PDB entry 4H1L | X-ray diffraction, 3.30 A resolution | chains A and B of the 5 polymer chains in the assembly

Chain A:
Name: HLA class II histocompatibility antigen, DR alpha chain
Source organism: Homo sapiens
Reference sequence: P01903 (DRA_HUMAN); residues 3-180 here correspond to UniProt positions 28-205 (UniProt number = residue number + 25)
Sequence (178 residues; numbered 3 to 180; the number before each row is that of its first residue):
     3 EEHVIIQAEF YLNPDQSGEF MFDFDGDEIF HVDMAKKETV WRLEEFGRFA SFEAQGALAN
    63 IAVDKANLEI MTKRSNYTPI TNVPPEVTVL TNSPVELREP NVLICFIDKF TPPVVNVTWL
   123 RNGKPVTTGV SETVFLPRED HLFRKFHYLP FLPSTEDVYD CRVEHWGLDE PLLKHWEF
Disulfides: Cys107-Cys163

Chain B:
Name: MHC class II antigen
Source organism: Homo sapiens
Reference sequence: D0AB36 (D0AB36_HUMAN); residues 6-188 here correspond to UniProt positions 1-183 (UniProt number = residue number - 5)
Sequence (187 residues; each row starts with the number of its first residue):
     4 RPRFLELLKS ECHFFNGTER VRFLERYFHN QEEFVRFDSD VGEYRAVTEL GRPVAESWNS
    64 QKDLLEQKRG QVDNYCRHNY GVVESFTVQR RVHPQVTVYP AKTQPLQHHN LLVCSVSGFY
   124 PGSIEVRWFR NGQEEKTGVV STGLIHNGDW TFQTLVMLET VPRSGEVYTC QVEHPSVTSP
   184 LTVEWRA
Not modelled in the structure: 106-113
Disulfides: Cys15-Cys79, Cys117-Cys173
Sequence notes: expression tag (4-5, 189-190)

Interface between chain A and chain B:
Pairs across the interface - 106 pairs, chain A then chain B:
  Glu3(A) - His16(B)  salt bridge
  Glu3(A) - Phe18(B)
  Glu4(A) - Phe17(B)  hydrogen bond (backbone-backbone)
  Glu4(A) - Asn19(B)
  Glu4(A) - Gly20(B)  hydrogen bond (side chain-backbone)
  His5(A) - Cys15(B)
  His5(A) - His16(B)
  His5(A) - Phe17(B)  hydrogen bond (backbone-backbone)
  His5(A) - Tyr83(B)
  His5(A) - Val91(B)
  Val6(A) - Cys15(B)
  Val6(A) - His16(B)
  Ile7(A) - Ser13(B)
  Ile7(A) - Glu14(B)
  Ile7(A) - Cys15(B)  hydrogen bond (backbone-backbone)
  Ile7(A) - Phe17(B)  hydrophobic
  Ile8(A) - Lys12(B)
  Ile8(A) - Ser13(B)
  Ile8(A) - Glu14(B)
  Gln9(A) - Leu11(B)
  Gln9(A) - Lys12(B)
  Gln9(A) - Ser13(B)  hydrogen bond (backbone-backbone)
  Gln9(A) - Tyr78(B)  hydrogen bond
  Ala10(A) - Leu11(B)
  Glu11(A) - Leu10(B)
  Glu11(A) - Leu11(B)  hydrogen bond (backbone-backbone)
  Phe12(A) - Glu9(B)
  Phe12(A) - Leu10(B)  hydrophobic
  Tyr13(A) - Phe7(B)
  Tyr13(A) - Leu8(B)
  Tyr13(A) - Glu9(B)  hydrogen bond (backbone-backbone)
  Leu14(A) - Arg6(B)
  Leu14(A) - Phe7(B)
  Leu14(A) - Leu8(B)  hydrophobic
  Asn15(A) - Arg6(B)
  Asn15(A) - Phe7(B)  hydrogen bond (backbone-backbone)
  Pro16(A) - Pro5(B)
  Pro16(A) - Arg6(B)
  Asp17(A) - Arg6(B)  salt bridge
  Phe24(A) - Tyr78(B)
  Phe26(A) - Thr90(B)
  Phe26(A) - Val91(B)
  Phe26(A) - Tyr123(B)
  Phe26(A) - Trp153(B)  hydrophobic
  Asp27(A) - His149(B)
  Gly28(A) - His149(B)
  Asp29(A) - Tyr123(B)
  Asp29(A) - His149(B)  salt bridge
  Asp29(A) - Gly151(B)
  Asp29(A) - Asp152(B)
  Asp29(A) - Trp153(B)  hydrogen bond (side chain-backbone)
  Glu30(A) - Trp153(B)  hydrogen bond (backbone-side chain)
  Arg44(A) - Gly151(B)  hydrogen bond (side chain-backbone)
  Arg44(A) - Asp152(B)
  Arg44(A) - Trp153(B)
  Leu45(A) - Trp153(B)
  Phe48(A) - Phe89(B)  hydrophobic
  Phe48(A) - Trp153(B)
  Phe51(A) - Ser88(B)
  Phe51(A) - Phe89(B)  hydrophobic
  Ala52(A) - Val85(B)  hydrophobic
  Asp66(A) - Glu9(B)
  Asn69(A) - Glu9(B)
  Asn69(A) - Tyr30(B)
  Leu70(A) - Leu8(B)
  Leu70(A) - Glu9(B)  hydrogen bond (backbone-side chain)
  Leu70(A) - His32(B)
  Met73(A) - Glu9(B)
  Met73(A) - His32(B)
  Met73(A) - Phe37(B)  hydrophobic
  Met73(A) - Leu53(B)  hydrophobic
  Thr74(A) - Phe7(B)
  Thr74(A) - His32(B)
  Arg76(A) - Leu53(B)
  Arg76(A) - Val57(B)
  Ser77(A) - His32(B)
  Tyr79(A) - Phe7(B)
  Thr80(A) - Asn33(B)
  Pro81(A) - Arg6(B)
  Ile82(A) - Arg6(B)  hydrogen bond (backbone-backbone)
  Ile82(A) - Asn33(B)
  Ile82(A) - Gln34(B)
  Leu92(A) - Gln156(B)
  Thr93(A) - Gln156(B)
  Asn94(A) - Ser120(B)
  Asn94(A) - Asn150(B)
  Asn94(A) - Gln156(B)
  Pro96(A) - Thr100(B)
  Pro96(A) - Ser118(B)
  Pro96(A) - Ser120(B)
  Ile106(A) - Asn150(B)
  Thr113(A) - Gln34(B)  hydrogen bond
  Pro139(A) - Lys12(B)
  Arg140(A) - Lys12(B)  hydrogen bond (backbone-side chain)
  His143(A) - Lys12(B)
  His143(A) - Arg29(B)
  His143(A) - Phe31(B)
  His143(A) - Gln34(B)  hydrogen bond (backbone-side chain)
  Leu144(A) - Gln34(B)
  Phe148(A) - His149(B)
  Phe148(A) - Asn150(B)
  Phe148(A) - Gly151(B)
  Tyr150(A) - Asn150(B)  hydrogen bond (side chain-backbone)
  Tyr150(A) - Gly151(B)
  Tyr150(A) - Asp152(B)
  Trp168(A) - Arg6(B)
Also at the interface, not in a pair above, chain A (56 interface residues in all): Ile31, Ser95, Pro114, Pro115, Asp142, Phe145
Also at the interface, not in a pair above, chain B (50 interface residues in all): Arg4, Pro56, Asn82, Val86, Arg93, Tyr102, Ile148, Phe155

In short:
Chain A and chain B form an interface of 56 and 50 residues respectively, with 18 hydrogen bonds and 3 salt
bridges. Among the polar pairs are Glu3(A)-His16(B), Asp17(A)-Arg6(B) and Asp29(A)-His149(B).
Here chain A is HLA class II histocompatibility antigen, DR alpha chain and chain B is MHC class II antigen,
both from Homo sapiens. Entry 4H1L (TCR interaction with peptide mimics of nickel offers structural insights
in nickel contact allergy) was determined by X-ray diffraction together with 4H25 and 4H26 from the same
study.
